PDB entry 8QP6 | X-ray diffraction, 2.59 A resolution | chains B and H of the 12 polymer chains in the assembly

# Chain B (and H)
Protein: F(ab) IGH526
Source organism: Homo sapiens
Notes: chain H of this document is another copy of the same molecule, construct and numbering; everything in this record applies to it too
Sequence (486 residues; each row starts with the number of its first residue):
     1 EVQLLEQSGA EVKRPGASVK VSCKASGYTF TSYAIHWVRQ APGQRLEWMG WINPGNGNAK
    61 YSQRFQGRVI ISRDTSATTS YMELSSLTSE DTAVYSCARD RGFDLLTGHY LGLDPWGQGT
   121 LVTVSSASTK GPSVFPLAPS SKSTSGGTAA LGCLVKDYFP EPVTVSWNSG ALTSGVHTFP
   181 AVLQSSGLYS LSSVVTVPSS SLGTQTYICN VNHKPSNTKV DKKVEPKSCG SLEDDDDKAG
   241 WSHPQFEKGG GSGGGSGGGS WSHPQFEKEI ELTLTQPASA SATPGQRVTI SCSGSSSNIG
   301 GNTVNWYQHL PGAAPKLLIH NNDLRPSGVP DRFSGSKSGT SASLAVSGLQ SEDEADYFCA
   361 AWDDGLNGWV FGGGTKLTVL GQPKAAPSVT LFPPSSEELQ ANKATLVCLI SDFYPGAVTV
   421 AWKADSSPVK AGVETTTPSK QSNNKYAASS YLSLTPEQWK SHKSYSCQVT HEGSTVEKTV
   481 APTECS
Not modelled in the structure: 1, 140-146, 229-486 (chain H: 1, 140-146, 228-486)
Cystine bridges: Cys-23/Cys-97, Cys-153/Cys-209

# Interface between chain B and chain H
Residue-residue contacts (8):
  Gln-3(B) with Val-2(H); Gln-3(H), hydrogen bond
  Gly-27(B) with Gln-3(H), hydrogen bond (backbone-side chain)
  Tyr-28(B) with Gln-3(H)
  Thr-29(B) with Thr-29(H)
  Arg-99(B) with Val-2(H)
  Arg-101(B) with Val-2(H)
  Asp-114(B) with Val-2(H)
Interface residues without a listed pair, chain B (8 interface residues in all): Val-2
Interface residues without a listed pair, chain H (5 interface residues in all): Arg-101, Asp-114

# In short
8 residues of chain B face 5 of chain H across their interface, with 2 hydrogen bonds. Polar contacts include
Gln-3(B)/Gln-3(H) and Gly-27(B)/Gln-3(H).
Chain B and chain H are both F(ab) IGH526 (Homo sapiens); the structure, Crystal structure of Hepatitis C
Virus E1 glycoprotein epitope 314-324 scaffold design 1W4K_08 in complex with ..., was determined by X-ray
diffraction, deposited together with 8QP7.
